PDB entry 4QZ4 | X-ray diffraction, 3.00 A resolution | chains B and C of the 28 polymer chains in the assembly

== Chain B ==
Protein: Proteasome subunit alpha type-3
Organism: Saccharomyces cerevisiae
Notes: EC 3.4.25.1
Reference sequence: P23638 (PSA3_YEAST); residues 0-257 here correspond to UniProt positions 1-258 (UniProt number = residue number + 1)
Chain sequence (258 residues; each row starts with the number of its first residue; numbering starts at 0):
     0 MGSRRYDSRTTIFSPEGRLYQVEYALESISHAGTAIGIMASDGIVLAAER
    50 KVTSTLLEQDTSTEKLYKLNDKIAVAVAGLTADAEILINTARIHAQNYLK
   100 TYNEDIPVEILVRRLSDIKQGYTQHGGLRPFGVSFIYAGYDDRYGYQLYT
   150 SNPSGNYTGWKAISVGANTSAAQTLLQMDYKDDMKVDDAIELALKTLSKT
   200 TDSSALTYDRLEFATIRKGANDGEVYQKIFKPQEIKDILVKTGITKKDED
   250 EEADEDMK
Unresolved in the structure: 0, 245-257
Swiss-Prot annotation at these positions:
  - cross-link (Glycyl lysine isopeptide (Lys-Gly)): Lys99 (interchain with G-Cter in ubiquitin), Lys198 (interchain with G-Cter in ubiquitin), Lys230 (interchain with G-Cter in ubiquitin)

== Chain C ==
Protein: Proteasome subunit alpha type-4
Organism: Saccharomyces cerevisiae
Notes: EC 3.4.25.1
Reference sequence: P40303 (PSA4_YEAST); residues -1 to 252 here correspond to UniProt positions 1-254 (UniProt number = residue number + 2)
Chain sequence (254 residues; numbered -1 to 252; the number before each row is that of its first residue; numbers below 1 keep their minus sign (Met-1 is residue -1)):
    -1 MSGYDRALSIFSPDGHIFQVEYALEAVKRGTCAVGVKGKNCVVLGCERRS
    49 TLKLQDTRITPSKVSKIDSHVVLSFSGLNADSRILIEKARVEAQSHRLTL
    99 EDPVTVEYLTRYVAGVQQRYTQSGGVRPFGVSTLIAGFDPRDDEPKLYQT
   149 EPSGIYSSWSAQTIGRNSKTVREFLEKNYDRKEPPATVEECVKLTVRSLL
   199 EVVQTGAKNIEITVVKPDSDIVALSSEEINQYVTQIEQEKQEQQEQDKKK
   249 KSNH
Unresolved in the structure: -1 to 0, 241-252
Swiss-Prot annotation at these positions:
  - modified residue: Thr58 (Phosphothreonine)

== How chain B and chain C interact ==
Contacting residue pairs - 72 pairs, chain B then chain C:
  Arg3(B) with Arg4(C)
  Asp6(B) with Tyr2(C), hydrogen bond; Arg4(C), salt bridge
  Arg8(B) with Arg4(C)
  Thr10(B) with Leu6(C); Arg125(C)
  Ile11(B) with Leu6(C), hydrophobic; Gln17(C)
  Phe12(B) with Gln17(C), hydrogen bond (backbone-side chain); Tyr20(C), hydrophobic; Ala21(C), hydrophobic; Leu76(C), hydrophobic; Arg125(C); Pro126(C); Gly128(C)
  Ser13(B) with Tyr20(C)
  Pro14(B) with Tyr20(C), hydrophobic; Glu23(C)
  Glu15(B) with Glu23(C); Arg27(C), hydrogen bond (backbone-side chain)
  Gly16(B) with Tyr20(C); Glu23(C); Ala24(C); Arg27(C), hydrogen bond (backbone-side chain)
  Arg17(B) with Arg27(C)
  Leu18(B) with Arg125(C)
  Met38(B) with Asp54(C)
  Arg112(B) with Arg81(C)
  Ser115(B) with Arg81(C), hydrogen bond (backbone-side chain)
  Asp116(B) with Arg81(C), salt bridge
  Gln119(B) with Ala78(C); Asp79(C); Ile82(C)
  Thr122(B) with Arg125(C), hydrogen bond (backbone-side chain)
  Gln123(B) with Tyr118(C); Gly123(C); Val124(C); Arg125(C), hydrogen bond (backbone-backbone); Phe127(C)
  His124(B) with Gly123(C); Val124(C)
  Gly125(B) with Tyr2(C); Gly123(C)
  Gly126(B) with Tyr2(C)
  Tyr143(B) with Arg56(C), hydrogen bond (backbone-side chain); Ile57(C), hydrophobic
  Tyr145(B) with Arg56(C), hydrogen bond (backbone-side chain)
  Gln146(B) with Ile57(C)
  Leu147(B) with Ile57(C)
  Tyr148(B) with Ile57(C)
  Ser153(B) with Ala78(C)
  Gly154(B) with Ala78(C); Arg81(C), hydrogen bond (backbone-side chain)
  Asn155(B) with Asn77(C); Ala78(C)
  Tyr156(B) with Pro59(C), hydrophobic; Arg81(C)
  Gly158(B) with Gln53(C); Asp54(C), hydrogen bond (backbone-backbone); Ile57(C); Thr58(C), hydrogen bond (backbone-side chain)
  Trp159(B) with Lys51(C); Leu52(C); Gln53(C); Asp54(C)
  Lys160(B) with Leu52(C), hydrogen bond (backbone-backbone); Gln53(C)
  Ala161(B) with Leu52(C)
  Gln172(B) with Leu52(C)
  Leu175(B) with Leu52(C)
  Gln176(B) with Lys51(C); Leu52(C)
Also at the interface, not in a pair above, chain B (41 interface residues in all): Glu108, Thr157, Tyr179
Also at the interface, not in a pair above, chain C (31 interface residues in all): Leu50

== In short ==
41 residues of chain B and 31 residues of chain C are in contact; the contacts include 13 hydrogen bonds and 2
salt bridges. Polar contacts include Asp6(B)-Arg4(C), Asp116(B)-Arg81(C) and Asp6(B)-Tyr2(C).
Here chain B is Proteasome subunit alpha type-3 and chain C is Proteasome subunit alpha type-4, both from
Saccharomyces cerevisiae. Entry 4QZ4 (yCP beta5-A49S mutant in complex with the epoxyketone inhibitor ONX
0914) was determined by X-ray diffraction together with 4QUX, 4QUY, 4QV0, 4QV1, 4QV3, 4QV4 and 42 further
entries from the same study.
